Entry 4EI7 (X-ray diffraction, 1.90 A resolution); this record covers chain A.

# Chain A
Name: Plasmid replication protein RepX
From: Bacillus cereus
Notes: fragment: C-terminus truncation
UniProtKB: Q74P24 (REPX_BACC1); residue numbers follow UniProt; this construct covers 1-389
Sequence (389 residues; numbered 1 to 389; the number before each row is that of its first residue):
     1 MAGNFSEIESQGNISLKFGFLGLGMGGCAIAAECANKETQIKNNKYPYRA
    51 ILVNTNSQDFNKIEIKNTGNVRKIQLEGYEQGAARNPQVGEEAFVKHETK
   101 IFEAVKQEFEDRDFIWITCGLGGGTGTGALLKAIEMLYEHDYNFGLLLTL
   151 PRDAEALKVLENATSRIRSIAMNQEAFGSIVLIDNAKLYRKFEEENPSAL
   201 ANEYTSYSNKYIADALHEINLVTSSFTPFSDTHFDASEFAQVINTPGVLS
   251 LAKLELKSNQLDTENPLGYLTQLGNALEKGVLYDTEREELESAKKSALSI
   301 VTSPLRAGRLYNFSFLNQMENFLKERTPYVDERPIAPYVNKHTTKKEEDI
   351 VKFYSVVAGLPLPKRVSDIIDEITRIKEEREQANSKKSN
Disordered / not traced: 1-2, 385-389
Small-molecule neighbours: GDP (guanosine-5'-diphosphate): Gly24, Met25, Gly26, Gly27, Ala29, Ile30, Asn54, Gly120, Leu121, Gly122, Gly123, Gly124, Thr125, Gly126, Thr127, Thr149, Pro151, Glu155, Val159, Asn185, Thr205, Ser208, Asn209, Ile212

# Overview
Chain A binds GDP.
Chain A is Plasmid replication protein RepX (Bacillus cereus); the structure, Crystal structure of Bacillus
cereus TubZ, GDP-form, was determined by X-ray diffraction (same publication as 4EI8 and 4EI9).
